PDB entry 8KFV | X-ray diffraction, 2.19 A resolution | chains A and B of the 5 polymer chains in the assembly

== Chain A (and B) ==
Name: Holliday junction resolvase MOC1, chloroplastic
Source organism: Zea mays
Notes: chain B of this document is another copy of the same molecule, construct and numbering; everything in this record applies to it too
Reference sequence: B4FCI7 (B4FCI7_MAIZE); residue numbers follow UniProt; this construct covers 109-271
Sequence (163 residues; numbered 109 to 271; the number before each row is that of its first residue):
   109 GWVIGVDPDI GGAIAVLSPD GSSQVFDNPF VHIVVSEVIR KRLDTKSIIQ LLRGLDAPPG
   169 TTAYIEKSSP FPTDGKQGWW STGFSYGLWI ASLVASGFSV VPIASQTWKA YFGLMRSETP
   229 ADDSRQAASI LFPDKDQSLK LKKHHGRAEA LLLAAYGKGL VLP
Differences from the reference sequence: engineered mutation Ala229 (Lys in B4FCI7)
Bound ions: Mn2+ site 1: Asp115, Asp117, Glu257 (shared with 1 residue of chain E); Mn2+ site 2: Asp115, Glu174 (shared with 1 residue of chain E)
From the paper describing this entry:
  - mutagenesis - D115N, H253A, H253D: decreased catalytic activity
  - mutagenesis - H253K: abolished catalytic activity on HJ

== How chain A and chain B interact ==
Pairs across the interface (47):
  Thr153(A) - Ile198(B)
  Thr153(A) - Ala199(B)
  Lys154(A) - Val202(B)
  Ile157(A) - Ala199(B)
  Ile157(A) - Val202(B)  hydrophobic
  Ile157(A) - Ala203(B)
  Arg161(A) - Ala203(B)  hydrogen bond (side chain-backbone)
  Ser176(A) - Trp188(B)  hydrogen bond
  Pro180(A) - Lys184(B)  hydrogen bond (backbone-side chain)
  Lys184(A) - Pro180(B)  hydrogen bond (side chain-backbone)
  Lys184(A) - Trp187(B)
  Gln185(A) - Trp187(B)
  Trp187(A) - Lys184(B)
  Trp187(A) - Gln185(B)
  Trp187(A) - Trp188(B)
  Trp188(A) - Ser176(B)  hydrogen bond
  Trp188(A) - Trp187(B)
  Trp188(A) - Thr190(B)
  Trp188(A) - Gly191(B)
  Thr190(A) - Trp188(B)
  Gly191(A) - Trp188(B)
  Gly191(A) - Gly191(B)
  Gly191(A) - Phe192(B)
  Phe192(A) - Gly191(B)
  Phe192(A) - Phe192(B)
  Phe192(A) - Tyr194(B)  hydrophobic
  Phe192(A) - Gly195(B)
  Tyr194(A) - Trp188(B)  hydrophobic
  Tyr194(A) - Phe192(B)  hydrophobic
  Gly195(A) - Phe192(B)
  Gly195(A) - Gly195(B)
  Gly195(A) - Leu196(B)
  Leu196(A) - Gly195(B)
  Leu196(A) - Leu196(B)
  Leu196(A) - Ala199(B)
  Ile198(A) - Thr153(B)
  Ala199(A) - Thr153(B)
  Ala199(A) - Ile157(B)
  Ala199(A) - Leu196(B)
  Ala199(A) - Ala199(B)  hydrophobic
  Ala199(A) - Ser200(B)
  Ser200(A) - Ala199(B)
  Val202(A) - Lys154(B)
  Val202(A) - Ile157(B)  hydrophobic
  Ala203(A) - Ile157(B)
  Ala203(A) - Arg161(B)  hydrogen bond (backbone-side chain)
  Ala203(A) - Ala203(B)  hydrophobic
Other interface residues (no listed pair), chain A (22 interface residues in all): Pro178
Other interface residues (no listed pair), chain B (22 interface residues in all): Pro178

== In short ==
The chain A/chain B interface involves 22 residues from each chain, with 6 hydrogen bonds. Among the polar
pairs are Arg161(A)-Ala203(B), Ser176(A)-Trp188(B) and Pro180(A)-Lys184(B). Asp115(A), Asp117(A) and Glu257(A)
form the Mn2+ site 1. The paper reports that D115N, H253A and H253D of chain A reduce catalytic activity;
H253K of chain A abolishes catalytic activity on HJ.
Chain A and chain B are both Holliday junction resolvase MOC1, chloroplastic (Zea mays); the structure,
Crystal structure of ZmMOC1 K229A in complex with a nicked Holliday junction soaked in Mn2+ for ..., was
determined by X-ray diffraction together with 8KFR, 8KFS, 8KFT, 8KFU and 8KFW from the same study.
